8HPS - chains A and B of the 5 polymer chains in the assembly; structure by electron microscopy, 3.51 A resolution.

Chain A:
Protein: ABC sugar transporter, permease component
Organism: Mycolicibacterium smegmatis MC2 155
Reference sequence: I7G6S2 (I7G6S2_MYCS2); numbering as in UniProt (aligned over 1-305)
Amino-acid sequence (305 residues; numbered 1 to 305; the number before each row is that of its first residue):
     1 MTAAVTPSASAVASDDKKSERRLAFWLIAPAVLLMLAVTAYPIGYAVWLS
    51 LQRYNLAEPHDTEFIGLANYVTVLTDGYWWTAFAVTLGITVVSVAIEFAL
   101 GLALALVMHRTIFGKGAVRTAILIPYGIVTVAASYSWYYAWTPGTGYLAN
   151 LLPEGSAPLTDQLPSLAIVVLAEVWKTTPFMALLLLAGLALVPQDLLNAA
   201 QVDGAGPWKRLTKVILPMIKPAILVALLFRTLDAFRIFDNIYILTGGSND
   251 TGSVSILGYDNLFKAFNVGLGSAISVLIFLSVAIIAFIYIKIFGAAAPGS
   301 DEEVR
Disordered / not traced: 1-14, 300-305

Chain B:
Protein: ABC transporter, permease protein SugB
Organism: Mycolicibacterium smegmatis MC2 155
Reference sequence: A0R2C1 (A0R2C1_MYCS2); residues 1-278 here = UniProt positions 1-278
Amino-acid sequence (278 residues; each row starts with the number of its first residue):
     1 MADRVDARRATWWSVVNILVIVYALIPVLWILSLSLKPTSSVKDGKLIPT
    51 EITFANYKAIFSGDAFTSALFNSIGIGLITTIIAVVIGGMAAYAVARLQF
   101 PGKQLLIGVALLIAMFPHISLVTPIFNMWRGIGLFDTWPGLIIPYITFAL
   151 PLAIYTLSAFFREIPWDLEKAAKMDGATPAQAFRKVIAPLAAPGIVTAAI
   201 LVFIFAWNDLLLALSLTATQRAITAPVAIANFTGSSQFEEPTGSIAAGAM
   251 VITIPIIIFVLIFQRRIVAGLTSGAVKG
Disordered / not traced: 1-5, 270-278

Interface between chain A and chain B:
Residue-residue contacts (113):
  Lys-17(A) / Gln-99(B)
  Glu-20(A) / Leu-98(B)
  Ala-24(A) / Pro-101(B)  hydrophobic
  Phe-25(A) / Phe-100(B)  hydrophobic
  Leu-27(A) / Met-90(B)
  Leu-27(A) / Tyr-93(B)  hydrophobic
  Leu-27(A) / Ala-94(B)  hydrophobic
  Ile-28(A) / Ala-94(B)  hydrophobic
  Ile-28(A) / Pro-101(B)  hydrophobic
  Ile-28(A) / Leu-106(B)  hydrophobic
  Pro-30(A) / Met-90(B)  hydrophobic
  Ala-31(A) / Ile-87(B)
  Ala-31(A) / Ala-91(B)  hydrophobic
  Ala-31(A) / Leu-150(B)  hydrophobic
  Val-32(A) / Leu-106(B)  hydrophobic
  Leu-34(A) / Ile-146(B)  hydrophobic
  Leu-34(A) / Thr-147(B)
  Met-35(A) / Leu-150(B)  hydrophobic
  Val-38(A) / Ile-125(B)  hydrophobic
  Val-38(A) / Met-128(B)
  Val-38(A) / Ile-143(B)  hydrophobic
  Val-38(A) / Thr-147(B)
  Thr-39(A) / Ile-113(B)
  Tyr-41(A) / Met-128(B)  hydrophobic
  Pro-42(A) / Leu-121(B)  hydrophobic
  Pro-42(A) / Pro-124(B)  hydrophobic
  Pro-42(A) / Ile-125(B)  hydrophobic
  Pro-42(A) / Met-128(B)
  Ile-43(A) / Phe-116(B)  hydrophobic
  Tyr-45(A) / Pro-124(B)  hydrophobic
  Leu-100(A) / Tyr-23(B)
  Val-107(A) / Val-16(B)  hydrophobic
  Arg-110(A) / Trp-13(B)
  Thr-111(A) / Trp-13(B)
  Thr-111(A) / Asn-17(B)
  Ile-112(A) / Trp-13(B)  hydrophobic
  Phe-113(A) / Asn-17(B)
  Gly-116(A) / Gln-264(B)
  Val-118(A) / Asn-17(B)
  Arg-119(A) / Gln-264(B)
  Arg-119(A) / Ile-267(B)
  Thr-120(A) / Leu-261(B)
  Ala-121(A) / Ala-24(B)
  Ile-122(A) / Val-20(B)  hydrophobic
  Leu-123(A) / Val-260(B)  hydrophobic
  Ile-124(A) / Leu-25(B)  hydrophobic
  Ile-124(A) / Thr-253(B)
  Pro-125(A) / Ala-24(B)
  Tyr-126(A) / Ile-204(B)  hydrophobic
  Tyr-126(A) / Asn-208(B)
  Gly-127(A) / Thr-253(B)  hydrogen bond (backbone-side chain)
  Ile-128(A) / Ile-31(B)  hydrophobic
  Ile-128(A) / Asn-208(B)
  Ile-128(A) / Thr-253(B)
  Ala-132(A) / Ala-249(B)  hydrophobic
  Tyr-135(A) / Glu-240(B)  hydrogen bond
  Ser-136(A) / Pro-27(B)
  Ser-136(A) / Trp-30(B)  hydrogen bond (backbone-side chain)
  Ser-136(A) / Ile-31(B)
  Trp-137(A) / Pro-27(B)  hydrophobic
  Tyr-139(A) / Glu-240(B)  hydrogen bond
  Tyr-139(A) / Thr-242(B)
  Ala-140(A) / Trp-30(B)
  Gly-144(A) / Lys-43(B)
  Thr-145(A) / Trp-30(B)
  Thr-145(A) / Lys-43(B)  hydrogen bond (side chain-backbone)
  Thr-145(A) / Gly-45(B)  hydrogen bond (backbone-backbone)
  Tyr-147(A) / Ile-26(B)
  Tyr-147(A) / Trp-30(B)  hydrophobic
  Tyr-147(A) / Gly-45(B)
  Tyr-147(A) / Leu-47(B)
  Asn-150(A) / Gly-45(B)
  Trp-175(A) / Tyr-23(B)
  Trp-175(A) / Ala-24(B)  hydrogen bond (side chain-backbone)
  Trp-175(A) / Pro-27(B)
  Phe-180(A) / Leu-201(B)  hydrophobic
  Leu-183(A) / Ile-200(B)  hydrophobic
  Leu-184(A) / Thr-156(B)
  Ala-187(A) / Phe-160(B)
  Ala-187(A) / Thr-197(B)
  Gly-188(A) / Phe-160(B)
  Ala-190(A) / Ile-267(B)
  Ala-190(A) / Ala-269(B)
  Leu-191(A) / Glu-163(B)
  Pro-221(A) / Arg-162(B)
  Pro-221(A) / Glu-163(B)
  Val-225(A) / Thr-156(B)
  Val-225(A) / Ala-159(B)  hydrophobic
  Leu-228(A) / Tyr-155(B)
  Phe-229(A) / Leu-111(B)  hydrophobic
  Phe-229(A) / Ala-114(B)  hydrophobic
  Phe-229(A) / Pro-151(B)
  Phe-229(A) / Leu-152(B)  hydrophobic
  Phe-229(A) / Tyr-155(B)  hydrophobic
  Arg-236(A) / Ala-114(B)  hydrogen bond (side chain-backbone)
  Arg-236(A) / His-118(B)
  Ser-255(A) / Ile-119(B)
  Leu-262(A) / Ile-119(B)
  Phe-263(A) / Ile-119(B)
  Ser-275(A) / Ser-120(B)  hydrogen bond
  Ile-278(A) / Pro-117(B)  hydrophobic
  Phe-279(A) / Leu-112(B)  hydrophobic
  Phe-279(A) / Met-115(B)  hydrophobic
  Phe-279(A) / Phe-116(B)  hydrophobic
  Val-282(A) / Met-115(B)  hydrophobic
  Ala-283(A) / Met-115(B)  hydrophobic
  Ala-286(A) / Met-115(B)  hydrophobic
  Ile-290(A) / Tyr-155(B)
  Ala-295(A) / Arg-162(B)  hydrogen bond (backbone-side chain)
  Ala-296(A) / Arg-162(B)
  Ala-297(A) / Val-95(B)
  Ala-297(A) / Arg-162(B)
  Pro-298(A) / Gly-102(B)
Interface residues without a listed pair, chain A (86 interface residues in all): Leu-23, Ala-46, Leu-104, Val-129, Thr-130, Val-131, Gly-146, Val-174, Thr-178, Leu-186, Ala-222, Gly-271, Ser-272, Val-276
Interface residues without a listed pair, chain B (85 interface residues in all): Ala-10, Val-28, Leu-34, Asp-44, Lys-46, Gln-104, Ile-107, Ala-110, Val-122, Asn-127, Ser-158, Pro-179, Pro-193, Leu-210, Ile-229, Ile-245, Met-250, Ile-252, Ile-256

In short:
86 residues of chain A face 85 of chain B across their interface; the contacts include 10 hydrogen bonds.
Polar contacts include Gly-127(A)/Thr-253(B), Tyr-135(A)/Glu-240(B) and Ser-136(A)/Trp-30(B).
Here chain A is ABC sugar transporter, permease component and chain B is ABC transporter, permease protein
SugB, both from Mycolicibacterium smegmatis MC2 155. Entry 8HPS (LpqY-SugABC in state 5) was determined by
electron microscopy (same publication as 8HPL, 8HPM, 8HPN and 8HPR).
